Entry 5MKQ (X-ray diffraction, 2.79 A resolution); this record covers chains A and B.

# Chain A (and B)
Name: TtuA PH0300
From: Pyrococcus horikoshii (strain ATCC 700860 / DSM 12428 / JCM 9974 / NBRC 100139 / OT-3)
Notes: chain B of this document is another copy of the same molecule, construct and numbering; everything in this record applies to it too
Reference sequence: O58038 (O58038_PYRHO); numbering as in UniProt (aligned over 1-310)
Sequence (313 residues; each row starts with the number of its first residue; numbers below 1 keep their minus sign (Gly-2 is residue -2)):
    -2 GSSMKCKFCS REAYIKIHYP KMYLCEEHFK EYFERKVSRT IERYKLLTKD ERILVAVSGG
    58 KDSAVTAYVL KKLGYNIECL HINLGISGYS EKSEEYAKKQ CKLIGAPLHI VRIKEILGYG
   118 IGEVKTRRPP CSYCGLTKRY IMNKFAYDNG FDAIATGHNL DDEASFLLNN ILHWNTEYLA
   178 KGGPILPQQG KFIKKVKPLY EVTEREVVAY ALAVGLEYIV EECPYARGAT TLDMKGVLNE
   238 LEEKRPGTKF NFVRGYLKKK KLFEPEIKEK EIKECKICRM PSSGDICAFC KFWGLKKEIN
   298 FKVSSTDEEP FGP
Unresolved in the structure: -2 to 0, 223-224, 266-267, 309-310 (chain B: -2 to -1, 223-225, 266-268, 309-310)
Construct notes: expression tag (-2 to 0)
Curated features (UniProtKB/Swiss-Prot):
  - binding site (Zn(2+)): Cys3, Cys6, Cys22, His25, Cys272, Cys275, Cys284, Cys287
  - binding site (ATP): Ala53, Ile79, Lys135, Gly154
  - binding site ([4Fe-4S] cluster): Cys128, Cys131, Cys220
  - mutagenesis: Asp59 (D59A: Loss of binding to ATP)
Bound ions: Zn2+ site 1: Cys3, Cys6, Cys22; 4Fe-4S cluster Fe: Cys128, Cys131, Cys220; Zn2+ site 2: Cys272, Cys275, Cys284, Cys287
Ligand contacts: 4Fe-4S cluster (SF4): Leu81, Ile118, Pro127, Cys128, Cys131, Gly132, Lys135, Cys220, Tyr222
What the authors report for this chain:
  - 4Fe-4S cluster coordination: Cys128, Cys131, Cys220
  - conformationally variable residues (order/disorder transition): Tyr222 to Gly225
  - catalytic residues: Lys135, His155 (proposed by the authors, not directly observed)

# Chain A / chain B interface
Contacting residue pairs (42; chain A residue first):
  Leu165(A) with Leu165(B), hydrophobic
  Ile168(A) with Ile168(B), hydrophobic; Trp171(B), hydrophobic; Phe249(B), hydrophobic
  Leu169(A) with Phe249(B)
  His170(A) with Asn248(B)
  Trp171(A) with Ile168(B), hydrophobic; Phe249(B), hydrogen bond (side chain-backbone); Gly252(B); Tyr253(B); Lys256(B); Phe260(B), hydrophobic
  Thr173(A) with Lys256(B), hydrogen bond; Leu259(B)
  Gly225(A) with Arg242(B)
  Thr227(A) with Arg242(B)
  Asp230(A) with Lys241(B), salt bridge; Arg242(B), salt bridge
  Val234(A) with Val234(B), hydrophobic; Glu237(B); Leu238(B), hydrophobic
  Glu237(A) with Val234(B); Glu237(B)
  Leu238(A) with Met231(B), hydrophobic
  Lys241(A) with Asp230(B)
  Arg242(A) with Thr227(B); Asp230(B), salt bridge
  Asn248(A) with His170(B)
  Phe249(A) with Ile168(B), hydrophobic; Leu169(B); Trp171(B), hydrogen bond (backbone-side chain)
  Gly252(A) with Trp171(B)
  Tyr253(A) with Trp171(B)
  Lys256(A) with Trp171(B); Thr173(B), hydrogen bond; Glu263(B), salt bridge
  Leu259(A) with Thr173(B); Leu259(B); Glu263(B)
  Phe260(A) with Trp171(B), hydrophobic
  Glu263(A) with Lys256(B), salt bridge; Leu259(B)
Also at the interface, not in a pair above, chain A (26 interface residues in all): Ala226, Met231, Leu235, Thr245
Also at the interface, not in a pair above, chain B (24 interface residues in all): Ala226, Thr245

# Overview
26 residues of chain A face 24 of chain B across their interface; the contacts include 4 hydrogen bonds and 5
salt bridges. Among the polar pairs are Asp230(A)-Lys241(B), Asp230(A)-Arg242(B) and Lys256(A)-Glu263(B).
Ligands of chain A: 4Fe-4S cluster. The paper reports catalytic residues Lys135(A) and His155(A); 4Fe-4S
cluster coordination by Cys128(A), Cys131(A) and Cys220(A).
Chain A and chain B are both TtuA PH0300 (Pyrococcus horikoshii (strain ATCC 700860 / DSM 12428 / JCM 9974 /
NBRC 100139 / OT-3)); the structure, TtuA enzyme containing a [4Fe-4S], was determined by X-ray diffraction
(same publication as 5MKO and 5MKP).
